8BP7 - chains C and D of the 6 polymer chains in the assembly; structure by X-ray diffraction, 2.71 A resolution.

Chain C (and D):
Protein: Citrate synthase
Organism: Synechococcus elongatus PCC 7942
Notes: chain D of this document is another copy of the same molecule, construct and numbering; everything in this record applies to it too
Reference sequence: Q31QM5 (Q31QM5_SYNE7); residue numbers follow UniProt; this construct covers 1-386
Sequence (394 residues; numbered 1 to 394; the number before each row is that of its first residue):
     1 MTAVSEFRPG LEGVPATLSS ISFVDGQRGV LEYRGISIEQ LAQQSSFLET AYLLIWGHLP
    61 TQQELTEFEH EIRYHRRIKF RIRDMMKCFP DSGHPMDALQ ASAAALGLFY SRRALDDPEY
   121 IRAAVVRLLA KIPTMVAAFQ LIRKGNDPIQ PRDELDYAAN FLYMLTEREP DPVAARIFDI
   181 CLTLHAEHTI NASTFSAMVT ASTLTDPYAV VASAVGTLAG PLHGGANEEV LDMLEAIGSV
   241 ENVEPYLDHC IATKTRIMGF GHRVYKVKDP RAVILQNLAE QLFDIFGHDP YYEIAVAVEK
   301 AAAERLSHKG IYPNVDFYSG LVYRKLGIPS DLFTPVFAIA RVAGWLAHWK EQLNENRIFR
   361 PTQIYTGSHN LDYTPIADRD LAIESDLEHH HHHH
Disordered / not traced: 1-3, 310-311, 379-394 (chain D: 1, 256-257, 261-262, 308-311, 380-394)
Sequence notes: expression tag (387-394)
Ion coordination: Mg2+: D378 (shared with 1 residue of chain E)
Reported in the primary citation:
  - mutagenesis - L18Q: unchanged catalytic activity on saturating substrate conditions

Chain C / chain D interface:
Contacting residue pairs - 14 pairs, chain C then chain D:
  K87(C) with F80(D); R81(D), hydrogen bond (backbone-side chain)
  D91(C) with R81(D), salt bridge
  I142(C) with F80(D); R81(D), hydrogen bond (backbone-side chain)
  K144(C) with K79(D), hydrogen bond (backbone-side chain)
  G145(C) with K79(D); F80(D), hydrogen bond (backbone-backbone); R81(D)
  N146(C) with K79(D), hydrogen bond; F80(D)
  D147(C) with F80(D); R83(D), salt bridge
  E167(C) with R77(D), salt bridge
Other interface residues (no listed pair), chain C (9 interface residues in all): R143
Other interface residues (no listed pair), chain D (6 interface residues in all): F109

In short:
9 residues of chain C and 6 residues of chain D are in contact; the contacts include 5 hydrogen bonds and 3
salt bridges. Polar pairs include D91(C)-R81(D), D147(C)-R83(D) and E167(C)-R77(D). From the paper: L18Q of
chain C leaves catalytic activity on saturating substrate conditions unchanged.
Both chains are Citrate synthase (Synechococcus elongatus PCC 7942). Entry 8BP7 (Citrate-bound hexamer of
Synechococcus elongatus citrate synthase) was determined by X-ray diffraction (same publication as 8BEI, 8RJK,
8RJL and 8AN1).
